PDB entry 3S43 | X-ray diffraction, 1.26 A resolution | chains A and B

== Chain A ==
Name: Protease
From: Human immunodeficiency virus 1
Notes: EC 3.4.23.16
UniProt: Q7SSE3 (Q7SSE3_9HIV1); residue numbers follow UniProt; this construct covers 1-99
Chain sequence (99 residues; row label = number of the first residue in the row):
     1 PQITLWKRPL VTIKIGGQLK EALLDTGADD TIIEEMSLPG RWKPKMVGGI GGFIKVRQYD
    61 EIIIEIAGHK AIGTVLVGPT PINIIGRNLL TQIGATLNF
Sequence notes: engineered mutation Lys7 (Gln in Q7SSE3), Ile32 (Val in Q7SSE3), Ile33 (Leu in Q7SSE3), Val47 (Ile in Q7SSE3), Ile63 (Leu in Q7SSE3), Ala67 (Cys in Q7SSE3), His69 (Tyr in Q7SSE3), Ala95 (Ser in Q7SSE3)
Residues lining bound ligands: Amprenavir (478; {3-[(4-amino-benzenesulfonyl)-isobutyl-amino]-1-benzyl-2-hydroxy-propyl}-carbamic acid tetrahydro-furan-3-yl ester): Arg8, Leu23, Asp25, Gly27, Ala28, Asp29, Asp30, Ile32, Val47, Gly48, Gly49, Ile50, Leu76, Pro81, Ile82, Ile84
From the paper describing this entry:
  - binding site for Amprenavir: Asp30, Ile32, Val47, Ile82

== Chain B ==
Name: Protease
From: Human immunodeficiency virus 1
UniProt: Q7SSE3 (Q7SSE3_9HIV1); residues 101-199 here correspond to UniProt positions 1-99 (UniProt number = residue number - 100)
Chain sequence (99 residues; numbered 101 to 199; the number before each row is that of its first residue):
   101 PQITLWKRPL VTIKIGGQLK EALLDTGADD TIIEEMSLPG RWKPKMVGGI GGFIKVRQYD
   161 QIIIEIAGHK AIGTVLVGPT PINIIGRNLL TQIGATLNF
Sequence notes: engineered mutation Lys107 (Gln7 in Q7SSE3), Ile132 (Val32 in Q7SSE3), Ile133 (Leu33 in Q7SSE3), Val147 (Ile47 in Q7SSE3), Ile163 (Leu63 in Q7SSE3), Ala167 (Cys67 in Q7SSE3), His169 (Tyr69 in Q7SSE3), Ala195 (Ser95 in Q7SSE3)
Residues lining bound ligands: Amprenavir (478; {3-[(4-amino-benzenesulfonyl)-isobutyl-amino]-1-benzyl-2-hydroxy-propyl}-carbamic acid tetrahydro-furan-3-yl ester): Leu123, Asp125, Gly127, Ala128, Asp129, Asp130, Ile132, Val147, Gly148, Gly149, Ile150, Pro181, Ile182, Ile184

== How chain A and chain B interact ==
Residue-residue contacts - 97 pairs, chain A then chain B:
  Pro1(A) with Leu197(B); Asn198(B); Phe199(B), hydrogen bond (backbone-backbone)
  Gln2(A) with Thr196(B); Leu197(B); Asn198(B), hydrogen bond
  Ile3(A) with Thr196(B); Leu197(B), hydrogen bond (backbone-backbone); Phe199(B), hydrophobic
  Leu5(A) with Thr126(B); Arg187(B), hydrogen bond (backbone-side chain); Leu190(B), hydrophobic; Thr191(B); Ala195(B)
  Trp6(A) with Arg187(B), hydrogen bond (backbone-side chain); Thr191(B)
  Lys7(A) with Arg187(B)
  Arg8(A) with Asp129(B), salt bridge; Arg187(B)
  Pro9(A) with Thr126(B); Arg187(B)
  Leu23(A) with Gly127(B)
  Leu24(A) with Thr126(B), hydrogen bond (backbone-side chain); Leu197(B), hydrophobic; Phe199(B), hydrophobic
  Asp25(A) with Asp125(B); Thr126(B); Gly127(B), hydrogen bond (side chain-backbone)
  Thr26(A) with Leu105(B); Pro109(B); Leu124(B), hydrogen bond (side chain-backbone); Asp125(B); Thr126(B), hydrogen bond (side chain-backbone); Leu197(B)
  Gly27(A) with Leu123(B); Asp125(B), hydrogen bond (backbone-side chain)
  Asp29(A) with Arg108(B), salt bridge
  Ile32(A) with Ile150(B), hydrophobic
  Gly48(A) with Ile150(B)
  Gly49(A) with Ile150(B)
  Ile50(A) with Gly149(B); Ile150(B), hydrogen bond (backbone-backbone); Gly151(B), hydrogen bond (backbone-backbone); Gly152(B); Ile154(B), hydrophobic; Pro179(B); Thr180(B)
  Gly51(A) with Gly151(B); Ile154(B)
  Gly52(A) with Ile150(B); Gly151(B)
  Ile54(A) with Ile150(B)
  Ala67(A) with Phe199(B), hydrophobic
  His69(A) with Phe199(B)
  Thr80(A) with Ile150(B)
  Pro81(A) with Gly149(B); Ile150(B)
  Arg87(A) with Leu105(B), hydrogen bond (side chain-backbone); Trp106(B), hydrogen bond (side chain-backbone); Lys107(B); Arg108(B); Pro109(B)
  Leu90(A) with Leu105(B), hydrophobic
  Thr91(A) with Leu105(B); Trp106(B)
  Gln92(A) with Trp106(B)
  Ile93(A) with Phe199(B)
  Gly94(A) with Asn198(B); Phe199(B)
  Ala95(A) with Leu105(B); Asn198(B); Phe199(B), hydrophobic
  Thr96(A) with Gln102(B), hydrogen bond; Ile103(B); Thr104(B); Thr196(B); Leu197(B); Asn198(B), hydrogen bond (backbone-backbone)
  Leu97(A) with Pro101(B); Gln102(B); Ile103(B), hydrogen bond (backbone-backbone); Leu124(B), hydrophobic; Thr126(B); Thr196(B)
  Asn98(A) with Pro101(B); Gln102(B), hydrogen bond; Gly194(B); Ala195(B); Thr196(B), hydrogen bond (backbone-backbone); Asn198(B)
  Phe99(A) with Pro101(B), hydrogen bond (backbone-backbone); Ile103(B), hydrophobic; Leu124(B), hydrophobic; His169(B); Ile193(B); Gly194(B); Ala195(B), hydrophobic
Interface residues without a listed pair, chain A (38 interface residues in all): Thr4, Ile84
Interface residues without a listed pair, chain B (39 interface residues in all): Ile132, Val147, Gly148, Ala167, Pro181, Ile184

== Overview ==
38 residues of chain A face 39 of chain B across their interface, with 20 hydrogen bonds and 2 salt bridges.
Polar pairs include Arg8(A)-Asp129(B), Asp29(A)-Arg108(B) and Gln2(A)-Asn198(B). Amprenavir is bound between
chain A and chain B. The paper reports a binding site for Amprenavir at Asp30(A), Ile32(A) and Val47(A) among
others.
Here chain A is Protease and chain B is Protease, both from Human immunodeficiency virus 1. Entry 3S43 (HIV-1
protease triple mutants V32I, I47V, V82I with antiviral drug amprenavir) was determined by X-ray diffraction
(same publication as 3S45, 3S53, 3S54 and 3S56).
